PDB entry 9EMS | X-ray diffraction, 2.90 A resolution | chain A

== Chain A ==
Molecule: DC-SIGN, CRD domain
Organism: Homo sapiens
UniProtKB: Q9NNX6 (CD209_HUMAN); residues 250-404 here = UniProt positions 250-404
Amino-acid sequence (159 residues; numbered 246 to 404; the number before each row is that of its first residue):
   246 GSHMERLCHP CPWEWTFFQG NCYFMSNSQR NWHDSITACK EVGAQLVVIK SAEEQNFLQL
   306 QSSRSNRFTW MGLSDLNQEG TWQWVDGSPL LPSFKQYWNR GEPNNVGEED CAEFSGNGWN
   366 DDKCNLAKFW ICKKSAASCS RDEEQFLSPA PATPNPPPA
Disordered / not traced: 246-252, 385-404
Disulfides: C253-C384, C256-C267, C284-C377, C356-C369
Differences from the reference sequence: expression tag (246-249)
Metal / ion sites: Ca2+ site 1: D320, E324, N350, E354; Ca2+ site 2: E347, N349, E354, N365, D366 (together with A1H5X)
Ligand contacts: A1H5X ((2R,3S,4R,5S,6S)-6-[(2S)-3-azanyl-2-oxidanyl-propoxy]-2-(hydroxymethyl)-5-(4-phenyl-1,2,3-triazol-1-yl)oxane-3,4-diol): F313, E347, N349, V351, E354, E358, S360, N365, D366, D367, K373
Curated features (UniProtKB/Swiss-Prot):
  - binding site (Ca(2+)): E347, N349, V351, E354, N365, D366
  - mutagenesis: D320 (D320A: Loss of binding to ICAM3 and HIV-1 gp120), E324 (E324A: Loss of binding to ICAM3 and HIV-1 gp120), E347 (E347Q: Loss of binding to ICAM3 and HIV-1 gp120), N349 (N349D: Loss of binding to ICAM3 and HIV-1 gp120), N350 (N350A: Loss of binding to ICAM3 and HIV-1 gp120), D355 (D355A: Loss of binding to ICAM3 and HIV-1 gp120), N365 (N365D: Loss of binding to ICAM3 and HIV-1 gp120), D366 (D366A: Loss of binding to ICAM3 and HIV-1 gp120)

== In short ==
Ligands of chain A: compound A1H5X. The Ca2+ site 1 is built by D320, E324, N350 and E354. E347, N349, E354,
N365 and D366 coordinate Ca2+ site 2. Curated annotation (UniProt) lists 6 Ca2+-binding residues and 8
mutagenesis sites.
Chain A is DC-SIGN, CRD domain (Homo sapiens); the structure, Crystal Structure of DC-SIGN in complex with
JXH1902, was determined by X-ray diffraction, deposited together with 9EMQ and 9EMR.
